5NL0 - chains D and J of the 11 polymer chains in the assembly; structure by X-ray diffraction, 5.40 A resolution (low resolution: residue-level contacts below are approximate; hydrogen-bond / salt-bridge calls are withheld).

# Chain D
Name: Histone H2B 1.1
From: Xenopus laevis
UniProt: P02281 (H2B11_XENLA); residues 1-122 here correspond to UniProt positions 5-126 (UniProt number = residue number + 4)
Amino-acid sequence (122 residues; numbered 1 to 122; the number before each row is that of its first residue):
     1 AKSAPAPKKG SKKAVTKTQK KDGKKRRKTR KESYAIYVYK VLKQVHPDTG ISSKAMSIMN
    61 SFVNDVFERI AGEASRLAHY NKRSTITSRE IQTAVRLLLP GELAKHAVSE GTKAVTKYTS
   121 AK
Disordered / not traced: 1-26, 122
Differences from the reference sequence: engineered mutation Thr29 (Ser33 in P02281)

# Chain J
Molecule: 197-nt DNA strand
From: synthetic construct
Sequence (197 nucleotides; each row starts with the number of its first residue; numbers below 1 keep their minus sign (DA-98 is residue -98)):
   -98 ACTACGTAAT ATTGGCCAGC TAGGATATCA CAATCCCGGT GCCGAGGCCG CTCAATTGGT
   -38 CGTAGACAGC TCTAGCACCG CTTAAACGCA CGTACGGATT CCGTACGTGC GTTTAAGCGG
    22 TGCTAGAGCT GTCTACGACC AATTGAGCGG CCTCGGCACC GGGATTGTGA TATCCTAGCT
    82 GGCCAATATT ACGTAGT
Disordered / not traced: -98 to -97, 97-98

# Interface between chain D and chain J
Pairs across the interface - 14 pairs, chain D then chain J:
  Arg27(D) - DG50(J)
  Arg27(D) - DG51(J)
  Lys28(D) - DT-26(J)
  Lys28(D) - DA-25(J)
  Lys28(D) - DG50(J)
  Lys28(D) - DG51(J)
  Thr29(D) - DG50(J)
  Arg30(D) - DC49(J)
  Arg30(D) - DG50(J)
  Lys31(D) - DG50(J)
  Ser33(D) - DC49(J)
  Ile36(D) - DG48(J)
  Ile36(D) - DC49(J)
  Tyr37(D) - DG48(J)
Also at the interface, not in a pair above, chain D (11 interface residues in all): Glu32, Lys40, Thr85
Also at the interface, not in a pair above, chain J (7 interface residues in all): DG38

# Overview
11 residues of chain D and 7 residues of chain J are in contact.
Chain D is Histone H2B 1.1 (Xenopus laevis) and chain J is a 197-nt DNA strand (synthetic construct); the
structure, Crystal structure of a 197-bp palindromic 601L nucleosome in complex with linker histone H1, was
determined by X-ray diffraction.
